PDB entry 7UI9 | electron microscopy, 3.30 A resolution | chains A and E of the 33 polymer chains in the assembly

[Chain A]
Protein: DNA-directed RNA polymerase II subunit RPB1
Source organism: Saccharomyces cerevisiae S288C
Notes: EC 2.7.7.6
UniProt: P04050 (RPB1_YEAST); residues 1-1453 here = UniProt positions 1-1453
Amino-acid sequence (1453 residues; each row starts with the number of its first residue):
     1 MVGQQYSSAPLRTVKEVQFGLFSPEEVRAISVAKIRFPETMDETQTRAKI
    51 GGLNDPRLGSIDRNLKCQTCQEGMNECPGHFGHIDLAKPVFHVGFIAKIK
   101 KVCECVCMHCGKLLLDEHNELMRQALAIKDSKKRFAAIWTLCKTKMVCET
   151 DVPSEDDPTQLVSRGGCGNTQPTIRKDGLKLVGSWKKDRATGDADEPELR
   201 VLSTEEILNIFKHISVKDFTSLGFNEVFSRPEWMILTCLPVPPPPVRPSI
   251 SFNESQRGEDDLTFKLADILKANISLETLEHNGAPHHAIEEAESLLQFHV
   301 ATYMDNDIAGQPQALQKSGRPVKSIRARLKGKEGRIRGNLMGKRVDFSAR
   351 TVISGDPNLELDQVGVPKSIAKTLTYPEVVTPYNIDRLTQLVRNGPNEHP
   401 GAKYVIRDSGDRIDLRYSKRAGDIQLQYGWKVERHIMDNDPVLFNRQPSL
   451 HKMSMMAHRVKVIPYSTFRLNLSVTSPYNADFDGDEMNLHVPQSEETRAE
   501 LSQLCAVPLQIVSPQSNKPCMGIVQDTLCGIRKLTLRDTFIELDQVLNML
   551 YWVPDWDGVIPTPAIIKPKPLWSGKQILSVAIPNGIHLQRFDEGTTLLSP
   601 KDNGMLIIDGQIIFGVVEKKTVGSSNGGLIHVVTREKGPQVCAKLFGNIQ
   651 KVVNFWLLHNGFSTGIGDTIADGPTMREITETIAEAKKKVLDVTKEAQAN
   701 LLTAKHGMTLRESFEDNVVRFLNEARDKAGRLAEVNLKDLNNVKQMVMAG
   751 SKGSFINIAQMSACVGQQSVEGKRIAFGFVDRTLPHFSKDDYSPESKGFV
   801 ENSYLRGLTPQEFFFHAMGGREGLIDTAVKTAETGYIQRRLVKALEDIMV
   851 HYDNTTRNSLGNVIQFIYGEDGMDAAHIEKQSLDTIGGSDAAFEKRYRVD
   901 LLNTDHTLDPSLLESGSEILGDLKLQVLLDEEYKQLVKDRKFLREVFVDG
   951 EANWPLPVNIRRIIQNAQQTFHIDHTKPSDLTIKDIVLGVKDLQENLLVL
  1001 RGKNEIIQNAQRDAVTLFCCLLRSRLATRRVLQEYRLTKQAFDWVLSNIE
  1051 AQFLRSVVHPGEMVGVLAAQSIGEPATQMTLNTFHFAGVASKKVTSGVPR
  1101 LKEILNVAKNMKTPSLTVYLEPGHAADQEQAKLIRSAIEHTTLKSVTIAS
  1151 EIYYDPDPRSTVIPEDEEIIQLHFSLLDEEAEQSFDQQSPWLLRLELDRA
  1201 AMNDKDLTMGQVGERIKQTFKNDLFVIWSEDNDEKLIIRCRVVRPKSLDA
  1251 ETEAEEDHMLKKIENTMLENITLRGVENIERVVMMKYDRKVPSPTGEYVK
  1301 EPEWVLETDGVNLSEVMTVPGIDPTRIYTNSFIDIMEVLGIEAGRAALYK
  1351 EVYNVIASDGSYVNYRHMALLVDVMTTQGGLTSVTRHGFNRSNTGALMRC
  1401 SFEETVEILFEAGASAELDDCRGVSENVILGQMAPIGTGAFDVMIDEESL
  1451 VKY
Curated features (UniProtKB/Swiss-Prot):
  - region: P248 to D260 (Lid loop), N306 to K323 (Rudder loop), P810 to E822 (Bridging helix)
  - binding site (Zn(2+)): C67, C70, C77, H80, C107, C110, C148, C167
  - binding site (Mg(2+)): D481, D483, D485
  - cross-link (Glycyl lysine isopeptide (Lys-Gly)): K695 (interchain with G-Cter in ubiquitin), K1246 (interchain with G-Cter in ubiquitin), K1350 (interchain with G-Cter in ubiquitin)
  - mutagenesis: K1246 (K1246R: Impairs ubiquitination during transcription stress)

[Chain E]
Protein: DNA-directed RNA polymerases I, II, and III subunit RPABC1
Source organism: Saccharomyces cerevisiae S288C
UniProt: P20434 (RPAB1_YEAST); residues 1-215 here = UniProt positions 1-215
Amino-acid sequence (215 residues; each row starts with the number of its first residue):
     1 MDQENERNISRLWRAFRTVKEMVKDRGYFITQEEVELPLEDFKAKYCDSM
    51 GRPQRKMMSFQANPTEESISKFPDMGSLWVEFCDEPSVGVKTMKTFVIHI
   101 QEKNFQTGIFVYQNNITPSAMKLVPSIPPATIETFNEAALVVNITHHELV
   151 PKHIRLSSDEKRELLKRYRLKESQLPRIQRADPVALYLGLKRGEVVKIIR
   201 KSETSGRYASYRICM

[Interface between chain A and chain E]
Contacting residue pairs (69):
  D853(A) - Y168(E)
  D853(A) - R169(E)  salt bridge
  R857(A) - Y168(E)
  R857(A) - L170(E)
  L860(A) - Q174(E)
  G861(A) - Q174(E)
  N862(A) - S173(E)
  N862(A) - Q174(E)
  V863(A) - L170(E)  hydrophobic
  V863(A) - Q174(E)  hydrogen bond (backbone-backbone)
  V863(A) - P176(E)
  F866(A) - Y168(E)  hydrophobic
  F866(A) - L175(E)  hydrophobic
  F866(A) - Y208(E)  hydrogen bond (backbone-side chain)
  F866(A) - Y211(E)  hydrophobic
  I867(A) - Y208(E)
  G869(A) - T204(E)  hydrogen bond (backbone-side chain)
  E870(A) - S202(E)  hydrogen bond
  E870(A) - T204(E)  hydrogen bond
  E870(A) - S205(E)
  E870(A) - Y208(E)
  D871(A) - T204(E)
  N1004(A) - E163(E)  hydrogen bond
  N1004(A) - R167(E)
  I1006(A) - L164(E)  hydrophobic
  I1006(A) - Y168(E)  hydrophobic
  D1013(A) - S205(E)
  D1013(A) - R207(E)  salt bridge
  A1014(A) - S205(E)
  T1016(A) - S205(E)
  T1016(A) - R207(E)
  L1017(A) - E203(E)
  L1017(A) - S205(E)
  Q1211(A) - Q3(E)
  M1317(A) - V142(E)
  M1317(A) - I144(E)  hydrophobic
  T1318(A) - R14(E)  hydrogen bond (backbone-side chain)
  T1318(A) - V141(E)
  T1318(A) - V142(E)
  P1320(A) - R14(E)
  P1324(A) - V142(E)  hydrophobic
  P1324(A) - H147(E)
  T1325(A) - H146(E)
  T1325(A) - E148(E)
  I1327(A) - H147(E)  hydrogen bond (backbone-side chain)
  E1337(A) - P183(E)
  V1338(A) - P183(E)
  L1339(A) - I144(E)  hydrophobic
  L1339(A) - H147(E)
  L1339(A) - V150(E)
  L1339(A) - V184(E)
  G1340(A) - D182(E)
  I1341(A) - D182(E)
  I1341(A) - R212(E)
  E1342(A) - P151(E)
  E1342(A) - H153(E)  salt bridge
  E1342(A) - V184(E)
  A1343(A) - L149(E)
  R1345(A) - R200(E)
  Y1349(A) - E203(E)
  Y1365(A) - E203(E)
  Y1365(A) - T204(E)
  T1376(A) - R212(E)  hydrogen bond (backbone-side chain)
  T1377(A) - P176(E)
  T1377(A) - R177(E)
  Q1378(A) - R177(E)
  Q1378(A) - M215(E)
  G1379(A) - R177(E)  hydrogen bond (backbone-backbone)
  G1379(A) - Q179(E)
Also at the interface, not in a pair above, chain A (49 interface residues in all): T855, Q865, F942, V946, F947, R1215, R1326, M1336, A1346, K1350, R1366
Also at the interface, not in a pair above, chain E (43 interface residues in all): R11, A138, I178, K201, G206, S210

[Summary]
The interface between chain A and chain E involves 49 residues on one side and 43 on the other; the contacts
include 10 hydrogen bonds and 3 salt bridges. Polar pairs include D853(A)-R169(E), D1013(A)-R207(E) and
E1342(A)-H153(E).
Here chain A is DNA-directed RNA polymerase II subunit RPB1 and chain E is DNA-directed RNA polymerases I, II,
and III subunit RPABC1, both from Saccharomyces cerevisiae S288C. Entry 7UI9 (Core Mediator-PICearly (Copy A))
was determined by electron microscopy (same publication as 7UIC, 7UIF, 7UIG, 7UIK, 7UIL and 7UIO).
